9LZL - chains I and L of the 12 polymer chains in the assembly; structure by electron microscopy, 3.10 A resolution.

# Chain I
Molecule: Capsid protein alpha
From: Flock house virus
Notes: EC 3.4.23.44
Reference sequence: P12870 (CAPSD_FHV); numbering as in UniProt (aligned over 1-363)
Amino-acid sequence (363 residues; each row starts with the number of its first residue):
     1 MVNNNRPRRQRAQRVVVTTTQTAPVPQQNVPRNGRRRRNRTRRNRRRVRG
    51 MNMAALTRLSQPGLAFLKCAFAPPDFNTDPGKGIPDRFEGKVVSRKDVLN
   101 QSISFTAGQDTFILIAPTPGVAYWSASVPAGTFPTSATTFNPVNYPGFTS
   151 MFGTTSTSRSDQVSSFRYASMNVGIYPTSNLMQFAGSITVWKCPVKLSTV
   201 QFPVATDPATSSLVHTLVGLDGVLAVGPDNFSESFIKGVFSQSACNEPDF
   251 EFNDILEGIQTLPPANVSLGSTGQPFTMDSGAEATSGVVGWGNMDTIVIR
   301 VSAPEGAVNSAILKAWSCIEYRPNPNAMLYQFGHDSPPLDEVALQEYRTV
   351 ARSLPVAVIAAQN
Unresolved in the structure: 1-54
Disulfides: Cys69-Cys318
Swiss-Prot annotation at these positions:
  - active site: Asp75
  - binding site (Ca(2+)): Asp161, Asp221, Asp249, Glu251, Gly273
  - site: Asn363 (Cleavage)
  - mutagenesis: Asn363 (N363A/D/T: Prevents maturation cleavage)

# Chain L
Molecule: Capsid protein alpha
From: Flock house virus
Notes: EC 3.4.23.44
Reference sequence: P12870 (CAPSD_FHV); numbering as in UniProt (aligned over 364-407)
Amino-acid sequence (44 residues; each row starts with the number of its first residue):
   364 ASMWERVKSIIKSSLAAASNIPGPIGVAASGISGLSALFEGFGF
Unresolved in the structure: 382-407
Swiss-Prot annotation at these positions:
  - site (Interaction with viral RNA genome): Phe402, Phe405, Phe407
  - mutagenesis: Phe402 (F402A: Lack in specificity of viral RNA encapsidation), Glu403 (E403A: No effect on specificity of viral RNA encapsidation), Phe405 (F405A: Lack in specificity of viral RNA encapsidation), Phe407 (F407A: Lack in specificity of viral RNA encapsidation)

# Chain I / chain L interface
Contacting residue pairs - 13 pairs, chain I then chain L:
  Ala55(I) - Leu378(L)
  Leu56(I) - Lys371(L)
  Leu56(I) - Ile374(L)  hydrophobic
  Lys68(I) - Trp367(L)
  Phe71(I) - Met366(L)
  Asp75(I) - Met366(L)
  Asp75(I) - Trp367(L)  hydrogen bond (side chain-backbone)
  Phe240(I) - Met366(L)  hydrophobic
  Glu346(I) - Ile374(L)
  Glu346(I) - Ser377(L)  hydrogen bond
  Glu346(I) - Leu378(L)
  Ser353(I) - Ile373(L)
  Asn363(I) - Met366(L)
Also at the interface, not in a pair above, chain I (19 interface residues in all): Arg58, Leu64, Leu67, Ala72, Phe76, Gln242, Val350, Leu354, Val358, Gln362
Also at the interface, not in a pair above, chain L (11 interface residues in all): Ser365, Arg369, Val370, Lys375

# In short
19 residues of chain I and 11 residues of chain L are in contact; the contacts include 2 hydrogen bonds. Polar
contacts include Asp75(I)-Trp367(L) and Glu346(I)-Ser377(L).
Here chain I is Capsid protein alpha and chain L is Capsid protein alpha, both from Flock house virus. Entry
9LZL (Flat-contact of Flock House Virus early disassembly intermediate) was determined by electron microscopy
(same publication as 9LZW).
